PDB entry 5FDF | X-ray diffraction, 1.76 A resolution | chains A and B of the 6 polymer chains in the assembly

# Chain A (and B)
Protein: Cephalosporin-C deacetylase
Organism: Thermotoga maritima
Notes: EC 3.1.1.41, 3.1.1.72; chain B of this document is another copy of the same molecule, construct and numbering; everything in this record applies to it too
Reference sequence: Q9WXT2 (CAH_THEMA); residues 1-325 here = UniProt positions 1-325
Sequence (337 residues; each row starts with the number of its first residue; numbers below 1 keep their minus sign (Met-11 is residue -11)):
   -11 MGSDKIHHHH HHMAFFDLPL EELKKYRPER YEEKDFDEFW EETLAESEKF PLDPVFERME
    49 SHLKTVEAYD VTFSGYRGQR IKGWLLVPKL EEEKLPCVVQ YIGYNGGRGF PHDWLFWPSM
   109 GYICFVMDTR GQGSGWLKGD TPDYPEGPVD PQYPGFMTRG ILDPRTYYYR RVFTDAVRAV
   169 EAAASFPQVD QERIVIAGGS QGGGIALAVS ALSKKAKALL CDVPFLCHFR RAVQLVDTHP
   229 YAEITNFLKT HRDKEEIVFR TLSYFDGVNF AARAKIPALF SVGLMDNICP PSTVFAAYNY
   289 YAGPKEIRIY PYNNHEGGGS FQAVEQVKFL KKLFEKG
Unresolved in the structure: -11 to 3, 134, 324-325 (chain B: -11 to 3, 324-325)
Sequence notes: initiating methionine (-11); expression tag (-10 to 0)

# How chain A and chain B interact
Residue-residue contacts (18; chain A residue first):
  Val221(A) - Met273(B)
  Val221(A) - Tyr300(B)  hydrophobic
  Leu236(A) - Tyr300(B)  hydrophobic
  Lys237(A) - Tyr300(B)  hydrogen bond (side chain-backbone)
  Lys237(A) - Asn301(B)  hydrogen bond (backbone-side chain)
  Lys237(A) - Asn302(B)
  Thr238(A) - Phe309(B)
  Arg240(A) - Tyr298(B)
  Arg240(A) - Asn301(B)  hydrogen bond
  Arg240(A) - Glu304(B)
  Arg240(A) - Gly305(B)  hydrogen bond (side chain-backbone)
  Arg240(A) - Gly306(B)  hydrogen bond (side chain-backbone)
  Arg240(A) - Gly307(B)
  Arg240(A) - Phe309(B)
  Asp241(A) - Phe309(B)
  Glu243(A) - Pro299(B)
  Glu243(A) - Tyr300(B)
  Phe247(A) - Tyr300(B)
Interface residues without a listed pair, chain A (10 interface residues in all): Gln222, Thr233

# In short
10 residues of chain A and 11 residues of chain B are in contact; the contacts include 5 hydrogen bonds. Polar
contacts include Lys237(A)-Tyr300(B), Lys237(A)-Asn301(B) and Arg240(A)-Asn301(B).
Chain A and chain B are both Cephalosporin-C deacetylase (Thermotoga maritima); the structure, Crystal
structure of the monoclinic form of Thermotoga maritima Acetyl Esterase TM0077 (apo structure) at 1.76 ...,
was determined by X-ray diffraction together with 5HFN from the same study.
